PDB entry 6QSU | electron microscopy, 2.40 A resolution | chains A and E of the 24 polymer chains in the assembly

Chain A (and E):
Name: Urease subunit alpha
Source organism: Helicobacter pylori
Notes: EC 3.5.1.5; chain E of this document is another copy of the same molecule, construct and numbering; everything in this record applies to it too
Reference sequence: A0A293SGE9 (A0A293SGE9_HELPX); numbering as in UniProt (aligned over 1-238)
Chain sequence (238 residues; each row starts with the number of its first residue):
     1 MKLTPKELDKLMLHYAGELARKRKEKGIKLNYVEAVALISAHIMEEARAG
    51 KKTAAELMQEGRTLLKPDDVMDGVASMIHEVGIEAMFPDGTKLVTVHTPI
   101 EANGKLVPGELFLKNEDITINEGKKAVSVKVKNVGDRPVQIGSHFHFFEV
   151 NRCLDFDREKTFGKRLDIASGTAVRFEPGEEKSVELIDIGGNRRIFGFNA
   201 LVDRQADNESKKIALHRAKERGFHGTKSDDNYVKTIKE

How chain A and chain E interact:
Pairs across the interface (9; chain A residue first):
  V233(A) - E220(E)
  V233(A) - R221(E)
  V233(A) - G222(E)
  K234(A) - E220(E)  salt bridge
  K234(A) - R221(E)
  T235(A) - R221(E)
  I236(A) - N199(E)
  I236(A) - A200(E)  hydrophobic
  I236(A) - R221(E)
Other interface residues (no listed pair), chain A (5 interface residues in all): Y232
Other interface residues (no listed pair), chain E (6 interface residues in all): R152

Summary:
5 residues of chain A face 6 of chain E across their interface; the contacts include 1 salt bridge. The
salt-bridged pair is K234(A)-E220(E).
Both chains are Urease subunit alpha (Helicobacter pylori). Entry 6QSU (Helicobacter pylori urease with BME
bound in the active site) was determined by electron microscopy, deposited together with 6ZJA.
